PDB entry 7M4R | electron microscopy, 3.65 A resolution | chains A and B of the 3 polymer chains in the assembly

== Chain A (and B) ==
Molecule: MAGUK p55 subfamily member 5
Source organism: Homo sapiens
Notes: chain B of this document is another copy of the same molecule, construct and numbering; everything in this record applies to it too
UniProt: Q8N3R9 (MPP5_HUMAN); numbering as in UniProt; present here: 236-410, 461-675
Chain sequence (393 residues; numbered 233 to 675; 50 numbers in that range are skipped by the numbering (no residue carries them; nothing is unmodelled there); the number before each row is that of its first residue):
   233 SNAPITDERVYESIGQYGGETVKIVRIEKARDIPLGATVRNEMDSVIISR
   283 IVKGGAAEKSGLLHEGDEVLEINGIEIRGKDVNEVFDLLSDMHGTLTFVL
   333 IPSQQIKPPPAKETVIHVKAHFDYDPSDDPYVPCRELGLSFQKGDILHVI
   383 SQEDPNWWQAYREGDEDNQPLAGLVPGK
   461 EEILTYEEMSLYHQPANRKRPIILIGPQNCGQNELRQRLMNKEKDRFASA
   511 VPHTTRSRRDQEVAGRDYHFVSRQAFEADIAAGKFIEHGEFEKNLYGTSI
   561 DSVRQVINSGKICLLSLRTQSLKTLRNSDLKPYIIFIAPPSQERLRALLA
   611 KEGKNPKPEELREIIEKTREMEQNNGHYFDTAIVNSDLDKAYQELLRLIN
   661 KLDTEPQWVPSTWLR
Disordered / not traced: 233-247, 337-344, 610-619 (chain B: 233-345, 610-619)
Sequence notes: expression tag (233-235)
UniProt features mapped onto this chain:
  - mutagenesis: Phe318 (F318A/C: Increases interaction with CRB1), Asp386 (D386K: Reduces binding to Drosophila crb and causes incorrect PALS1 localization and cell polarity)
  - binding site (ATP): Gly486 to Asn493
From the paper describing this entry:
  - conformationally variable residues (loop rearrangement): Leu369, Leu403

== Interface between chain A and chain B ==
Residue-residue contacts - 41 pairs, chain A then chain B:
  Ile348(A) - Glu468(B)
  His349(A) - Glu467(B)
  His349(A) - Glu468(B)
  His349(A) - Met469(B)  hydrogen bond (backbone-backbone)
  His349(A) - Trp668(B)
  Val350(A) - Glu467(B)
  Lys351(A) - Glu467(B)
  Lys351(A) - Met469(B)
  Ala352(A) - Thr465(B)
  His353(A) - Leu464(B)
  His353(A) - Thr465(B)  hydrogen bond (backbone-backbone)
  His353(A) - Glu467(B)  salt bridge
  His353(A) - His637(B)
  Phe354(A) - Tyr466(B)  hydrophobic
  Trp390(A) - Tyr466(B)  hydrophobic
  Pro408(A) - Tyr466(B)  hydrogen bond (backbone-side chain)
  Glu461(A) - Thr465(B)
  Glu462(A) - Leu464(B)
  Glu462(A) - Thr465(B)
  Glu462(A) - Tyr466(B)
  Ile463(A) - Thr465(B)
  Leu464(A) - His353(B)
  Leu464(A) - Glu462(B)
  Leu464(A) - Ile463(B)
  Leu464(A) - Leu464(B)  hydrophobic
  Thr465(A) - Lys410(B)
  Thr465(A) - Ile463(B)
  Tyr466(A) - Lys351(B)
  Tyr466(A) - Phe354(B)  hydrophobic
  Tyr466(A) - Trp390(B)  hydrophobic
  Tyr466(A) - Val407(B)
  Tyr466(A) - Pro408(B)  hydrogen bond (side chain-backbone)
  Tyr466(A) - Glu462(B)
  Glu467(A) - Val350(B)
  Glu467(A) - Lys351(B)
  Glu467(A) - His353(B)  salt bridge
  Glu468(A) - His349(B)
  Met469(A) - His349(B)  hydrogen bond (backbone-backbone)
  Met469(A) - Lys351(B)
  His637(A) - His353(B)
  Trp668(A) - His349(B)
Also at the interface, not in a pair above, chain A (23 interface residues in all): Phe373, Val407, Lys410
Also at the interface, not in a pair above, chain B (23 interface residues in all): Ile348, Ala352, Leu379, Glu461

== In short ==
Chain A and chain B each contribute 23 residues to their interface, with 5 hydrogen bonds and 2 salt bridges.
Among the polar pairs are His353(A)-Glu467(B), Pro408(A)-Tyr466(B) and His349(A)-Met469(B). From UniProt: 2
mutagenesis sites and 8 ATP-binding residues on chain A. From the paper: conformational variability at
Leu369(A) and Leu403(A).
Both chains are MAGUK p55 subfamily member 5 (Homo sapiens). Entry 7M4R (Structural basis for SARS-CoV-2
envelope protein in recognition of human cell junction protein PALS1) was determined by electron microscopy.
